Entry 8ZTS (electron microscopy, 3.60 A resolution); this record covers chains C and D of the 5 polymer chains in the assembly.

Chain C (and D):
Molecule: ZAC
From: Oryzias latipes
Notes: chain D of this document is another copy of the same molecule, construct and numbering; everything in this record applies to it too
Chain sequence (417 residues; row label = number of the first residue in the row):
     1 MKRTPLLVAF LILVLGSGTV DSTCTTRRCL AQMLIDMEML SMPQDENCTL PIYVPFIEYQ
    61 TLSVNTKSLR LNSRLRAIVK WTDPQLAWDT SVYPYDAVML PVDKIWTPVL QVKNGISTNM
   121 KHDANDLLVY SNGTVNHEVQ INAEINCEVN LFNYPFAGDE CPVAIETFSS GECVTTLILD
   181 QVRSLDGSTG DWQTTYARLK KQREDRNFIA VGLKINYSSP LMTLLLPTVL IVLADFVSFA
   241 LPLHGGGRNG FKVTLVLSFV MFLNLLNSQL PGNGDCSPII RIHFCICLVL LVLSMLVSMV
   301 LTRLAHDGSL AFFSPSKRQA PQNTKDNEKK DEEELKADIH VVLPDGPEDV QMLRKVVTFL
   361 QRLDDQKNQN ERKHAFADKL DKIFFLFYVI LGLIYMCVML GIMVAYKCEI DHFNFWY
Unresolved in the structure: 1-24, 316-349, 407-417
Cystine bridges: Cys48-Cys173, Cys147-Cys161
Covalently attached groups: N-acetylglucosamine (NAG) linked to Asn132

How chain C and chain D interact:
Residue-residue contacts - 87 pairs, chain C then chain D:
  Glu38(C) - Gln32(D)  hydrogen bond (backbone-side chain)
  Met39(C) - Arg28(D)
  Met39(C) - Gln32(D)
  Leu40(C) - Gln32(D)
  Leu40(C) - Pro101(D)
  Ser41(C) - Arg28(D)  hydrogen bond (backbone-side chain)
  Ser41(C) - Gln32(D)  hydrogen bond
  Met42(C) - Arg28(D)  hydrogen bond (backbone-side chain)
  Met42(C) - Met99(D)  hydrophobic
  Met42(C) - Asp126(D)
  Pro43(C) - Arg28(D)
  Gln44(C) - Arg27(D)  hydrogen bond (side chain-backbone)
  Gln44(C) - Arg28(D)
  Gln44(C) - Ala31(D)
  Gln44(C) - Val98(D)
  Asp45(C) - Thr26(D)
  Arg70(C) - Leu62(D)  hydrogen bond (side chain-backbone)
  Asp83(C) - Arg28(D)  salt bridge
  Gln85(C) - Arg28(D)  hydrogen bond
  Trp106(C) - Asp126(D)  hydrogen bond
  Gln111(C) - Asp123(D)
  Ile116(C) - Gln60(D)
  Ile116(C) - Leu62(D)  hydrophobic
  Ile116(C) - Arg74(D)
  Asn119(C) - Lys121(D)
  Asn146(C) - Gln60(D)
  Phe168(C) - Met99(D)  hydrophobic
  Phe168(C) - Ala124(D)  hydrophobic
  Phe168(C) - Asp126(D)
  Phe168(C) - Glu138(D)
  Ser170(C) - Leu128(D)
  Cys173(C) - Met99(D)  hydrophobic
  Cys173(C) - Leu128(D)  hydrophobic
  Asn249(C) - Leu241(D)
  Asn249(C) - Phe251(D)
  Val253(C) - Phe251(D)  hydrophobic
  Val253(C) - Leu255(D)  hydrophobic
  Leu257(C) - Ile231(D)  hydrophobic
  Leu257(C) - Ser258(D)
  Val260(C) - Pro227(D)  hydrophobic
  Val260(C) - Phe262(D)  hydrophobic
  Met261(C) - Met261(D)  hydrophobic
  Leu263(C) - Met222(D)
  Asn264(C) - Thr223(D)  hydrogen bond
  Asn264(C) - Leu265(D)
  Asn267(C) - Ser219(D)  hydrogen bond
  Asn267(C) - Thr223(D)
  Asn273(C) - Ser188(D)  hydrogen bond
  Arg281(C) - Ser219(D)
  Arg281(C) - Met222(D)
  Ile282(C) - Met222(D)  hydrophobic
  Cys285(C) - Met222(D)  hydrophobic
  Cys285(C) - Leu226(D)  hydrophobic
  Val292(C) - Leu230(D)  hydrophobic
  Met295(C) - Ala234(D)  hydrophobic
  Met295(C) - Phe251(D)  hydrophobic
  Leu296(C) - Leu233(D)  hydrophobic
  Leu296(C) - Val237(D)  hydrophobic
  Met299(C) - Ala234(D)
  Met299(C) - Val237(D)
  Met299(C) - Ser238(D)
  Met299(C) - Ala240(D)
  Met299(C) - Phe251(D)  hydrophobic
  Arg303(C) - Phe239(D)
  Arg303(C) - Ala240(D)  hydrogen bond (side chain-backbone)
  Arg303(C) - Asp378(D)  salt bridge
  Ala311(C) - Lys382(D)
  Phe312(C) - Phe239(D)
  Phe312(C) - Asp381(D)
  Phe312(C) - Lys382(D)
  Phe312(C) - Phe385(D)  hydrophobic
  Phe313(C) - Ala240(D)  hydrophobic
  Phe313(C) - Phe385(D)  hydrophobic
  Phe313(C) - Leu386(D)
  Ser314(C) - Lys382(D)  hydrogen bond (backbone-side chain)
  Pro315(C) - Lys382(D)
  Pro315(C) - Leu386(D)  hydrophobic
  Met352(C) - Leu353(D)
  Met352(C) - Arg354(D)
  Met352(C) - Val357(D)
  Val356(C) - Val357(D)  hydrophobic
  Val356(C) - Leu360(D)  hydrophobic
  Phe359(C) - Leu360(D)  hydrophobic
  Phe359(C) - Gln361(D)
  Phe359(C) - Asp364(D)
  Arg362(C) - Asp364(D)
  Gln366(C) - Lys367(D)
Interface residues without a listed pair, chain C (58 interface residues in all): Cys48, Val109, Gly115, Thr118, Gly272, Leu288, Val289, Val300, Thr302, His306, Leu353, Lys355
Interface residues without a listed pair, chain D (61 interface residues in all): Ile35, Thr61, Lys104, Asn125, Gly190, Asn216, Ser218, Leu224, Pro242, Thr254, Val356

In short:
58 residues of chain C and 61 residues of chain D are in contact, with 13 hydrogen bonds and 2 salt bridges.
Polar contacts include Asp83(C)-Arg28(D), Arg303(C)-Asp378(D) and Glu38(C)-Gln32(D). N-acetylglucosamine is
covalently linked to Asn132(C).
Chain C and chain D are both ZAC (Oryzias latipes); the structure, Cryo-EM structure of the ZAC zinc-activated
channel in amphipol, was determined by electron microscopy (same publication as 8WGE).
